Entry 8T9D (electron microscopy, 4.66 A resolution (low resolution: residue-level contacts below are approximate; hydrogen-bond / salt-bridge calls are withheld)); this record covers chains V and X of the 26 polymer chains in the assembly.

== Chain V ==
Molecule: Mediator of RNA polymerase II transcription subunit 27
Organism: Homo sapiens
UniProt: Q6P2C8 (MED27_HUMAN); residue numbers follow UniProt; this construct covers 1-311
Chain sequence (311 residues; row label = number of the first residue in the row):
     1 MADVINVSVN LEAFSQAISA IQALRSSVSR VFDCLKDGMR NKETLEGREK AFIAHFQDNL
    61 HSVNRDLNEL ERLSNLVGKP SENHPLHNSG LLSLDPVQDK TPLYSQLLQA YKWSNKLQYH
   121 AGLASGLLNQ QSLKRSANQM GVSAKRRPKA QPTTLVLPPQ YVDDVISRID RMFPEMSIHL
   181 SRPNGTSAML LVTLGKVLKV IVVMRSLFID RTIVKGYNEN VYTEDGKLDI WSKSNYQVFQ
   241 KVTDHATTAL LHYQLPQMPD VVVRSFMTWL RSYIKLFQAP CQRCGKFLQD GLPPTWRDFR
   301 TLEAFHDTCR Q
Not modelled in the structure: 1-7, 97-103, 139-158, 305-311
Swiss-Prot annotation at these positions:
  - modified residue: Ser132 (Phosphoserine), Lys134 (N6-methyllysine)
  - natural variant: Val63 (V63G: In NEDSCAC; uncertain significance), Ser232 (S232F: In NEDSCAC; uncertain significance), Val242 (V242A: In NEDSCAC; uncertain significance), Pro259 (P259L: In NEDSCAC; uncertain significance), Pro280 (P280L: In NEDSCAC; uncertain significance), Gly291 (G291S: In NEDSCAC; uncertain significance), Pro293 (P293L: In NEDSCAC; uncertain significance)

== Chain X ==
Molecule: Mediator of RNA polymerase II transcription subunit 29
Organism: Homo sapiens
UniProt: Q9NX70 (MED29_HUMAN); residue numbers follow UniProt; this construct covers 1-200
Chain sequence (200 residues; each row starts with the number of its first residue):
     1 MAASQQQASA ASSAAGVSGP SSAGGPGPQQ QPQPPAQLVG PAQSGLLQQQ QQDFDPVQRY
    61 KMLIPQLKES LQTLMKVAAQ NLIQNTNIDN GQKSSDGPIQ RFDKCLEEFY ALCDQLELCL
   121 RLAHECLSQS CDSAKHSPTL VPTATKPDAV QPDSLPYPQY LAVIKAQISC AKDIHTALLD
   181 CANKVTGKTP APPAGPGGTL
Not modelled in the structure: 1-52, 143-153, 187-200
Swiss-Prot annotation at these positions:
  - modified residue: Ala2 (N-acetylalanine)

== Interface between chain V and chain X ==
Contacting residue pairs (28; chain V residue first):
  Leu11(V) - His124(X)
  Leu11(V) - Leu127(X)
  Phe14(V) - His124(X)
  Phe14(V) - Leu127(X)
  Ala17(V) - Leu120(X)
  Ile18(V) - Leu120(X)
  Ile18(V) - Arg121(X)
  Ile21(V) - Leu116(X)
  Gln22(V) - Glu117(X)
  Phe32(V) - Leu74(X)
  Phe32(V) - Phe102(X)
  Phe32(V) - Leu106(X)
  Asp66(V) - Tyr60(X)
  Glu69(V) - Tyr60(X)
  Leu70(V) - Tyr60(X)
  Leu70(V) - Lys61(X)
  Leu70(V) - Ile64(X)
  Asn75(V) - Val57(X)
  Leu76(V) - Val57(X)
  His84(V) - Tyr160(X)
  Leu94(V) - Tyr157(X)
  Leu108(V) - Gln129(X)
  Tyr111(V) - Asp132(X)
  Tyr111(V) - His136(X)
  Tyr111(V) - Ser137(X)
  Trp113(V) - Ala171(X)
  Trp113(V) - His175(X)
  Asn115(V) - His136(X)
Also at the interface, not in a pair above, chain V (26 interface residues in all): Ser15, Val28, Ser29, Glu71, Ser81, Asn83, His87, Ala110
Also at the interface, not in a pair above, chain X (29 interface residues in all): Met75, Phe109, Tyr110, Ser130, Ser133, Val141, Gln167, Ile174

== In short ==
The interface between chain V and chain X involves 26 residues on one side and 29 on the other.
Chain V is Mediator of RNA polymerase II transcription subunit 27 and chain X is Mediator of RNA polymerase II
transcription subunit 29, both from Homo sapiens; the structure, CryoEM structure of TR-TRAP, was determined
by electron microscopy, deposited together with 8T1L and 8T1I.
